Entry 8HT2 (X-ray diffraction, 2.65 A resolution); this record covers chains A and B.

== Chain A (and B) ==
Protein: Acetylornithine aminotransferase
From: Corynebacterium glutamicum ATCC 13032
Notes: EC 2.6.1.11; chain B of this document is another copy of the same molecule, construct and numbering; everything in this record applies to it too
UniProtKB: Q59282 (ARGD_CORGL); residue numbers follow UniProt; this construct covers 1-391
Sequence (399 residues; numbered 1 to 399; the number before each row is that of its first residue):
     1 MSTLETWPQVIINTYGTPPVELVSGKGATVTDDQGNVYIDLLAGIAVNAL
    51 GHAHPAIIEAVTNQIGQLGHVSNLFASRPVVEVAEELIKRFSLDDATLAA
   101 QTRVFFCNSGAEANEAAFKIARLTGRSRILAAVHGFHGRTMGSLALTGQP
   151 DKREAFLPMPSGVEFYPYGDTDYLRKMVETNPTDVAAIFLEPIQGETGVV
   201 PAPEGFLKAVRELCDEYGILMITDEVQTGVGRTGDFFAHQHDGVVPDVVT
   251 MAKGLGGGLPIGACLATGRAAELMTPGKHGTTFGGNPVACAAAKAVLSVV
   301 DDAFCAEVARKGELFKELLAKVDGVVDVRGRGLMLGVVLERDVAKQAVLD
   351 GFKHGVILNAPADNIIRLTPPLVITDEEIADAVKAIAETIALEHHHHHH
Not modelled in the structure: 1-18, 276-284, 393-399 (chain B: 1-19, 275-277, 392-399)
Sequence notes: expression tag (392-399)

== Interface between chain A and chain B ==
Residue-residue contacts (124):
  Pro19(A) with Leu74(B)
  Val20(A) with Phe75(B); Ala76(B), hydrogen bond (backbone-backbone)
  Glu21(A) with Ala76(B)
  Leu22(A) with Leu68(B); Val71(B), hydrophobic; Phe75(B), hydrophobic; Ala76(B), hydrogen bond (backbone-backbone)
  Val23(A) with Gln67(B); Leu68(B)
  Ser24(A) with Gln67(B); Leu68(B)
  Gly25(A) with Gln67(B), hydrogen bond (backbone-backbone); Leu68(B)
  Leu42(A) with Leu74(B), hydrophobic
  Gly44(A) with His70(B); Ser72(B)
  Val47(A) with His70(B); Thr282(B); Phe283(B), hydrophobic
  Asn48(A) with His70(B)
  His52(A) with Leu68(B); Gly69(B); His70(B), hydrogen bond (side chain-backbone)
  Ala53(A) with Ile65(B); Gly66(B)
  Ile57(A) with Ile65(B), hydrophobic
  Ile58(A) with Ile65(B); Gly66(B)
  Val61(A) with Val61(B), hydrophobic; Ile65(B), hydrophobic
  Thr62(A) with Thr62(B)
  Ile65(A) with Ile57(B), hydrophobic; Val61(B), hydrophobic
  Gly66(A) with Ala53(B); Ile58(B)
  Gln67(A) with Ser24(B); Gly25(B), hydrogen bond (backbone-backbone)
  Leu68(A) with Leu22(B); Val23(B); Ser24(B); Gly25(B); Val30(B), hydrophobic; His52(B)
  Gly69(A) with His52(B); Gly258(B)
  His70(A) with Gly44(B); Val47(B); Asn48(B), hydrogen bond (backbone-side chain); His52(B); Gly258(B)
  Ser72(A) with Gly44(B)
  Leu74(A) with Ile45(B), hydrophobic
  Phe75(A) with Val20(B); Leu22(B), hydrophobic; Phe352(B), hydrophobic; Ile357(B), hydrophobic
  Ala76(A) with Val20(B); Glu21(B); Leu22(B), hydrogen bond (backbone-backbone)
  Ser77(A) with Glu21(B); Leu22(B)
  Arg78(A) with Glu21(B), salt bridge
  Asn108(A) with Asn108(B); Ser109(B); Pro260(B); Phe283(B)
  Ser109(A) with Asn108(B); Glu112(B), hydrogen bond; Phe283(B)
  Glu112(A) with Ser109(B), hydrogen bond; Ala111(B); Thr140(B)
  Glu115(A) with Glu115(B); Thr140(B); Met141(B), hydrogen bond (side chain-backbone)
  Phe118(A) with Met141(B), hydrophobic
  Lys119(A) with Arg139(B), hydrogen bond (side chain-backbone); Leu144(B); Phe156(B)
  Arg122(A) with Phe156(B), hydrogen bond (side chain-backbone); Leu157(B), hydrogen bond (side chain-backbone); Pro158(B), hydrogen bond (side chain-backbone)
  Leu123(A) with Ala155(B), hydrophobic; Phe156(B), hydrophobic
  Arg139(A) with Lys119(B), hydrogen bond (backbone-side chain); Lys278(B), hydrogen bond (side chain-backbone); His279(B), hydrogen bond (side chain-backbone); Gly280(B)
  Thr140(A) with Glu112(B); Glu115(B)
  Met141(A) with Glu115(B), hydrogen bond (backbone-side chain); Phe118(B), hydrophobic; Lys119(B); Gly142(B)
  Gly142(A) with Met141(B)
  Leu144(A) with Lys119(B)
  Ala155(A) with Arg122(B); Leu123(B), hydrophobic
  Phe156(A) with Lys119(B); Arg122(B); Leu123(B), hydrophobic; Lys278(B)
  Pro158(A) with Arg122(B), hydrogen bond (backbone-side chain); Ser161(B)
  Pro160(A) with Pro160(B)
  Ser161(A) with Pro158(B)
  Lys253(A) with Thr282(B); Phe283(B)
  Gly258(A) with His70(B); Asn286(B), hydrogen bond (backbone-side chain)
  Leu259(A) with Ile65(B), hydrophobic; Val288(B), hydrophobic
  Pro260(A) with Asn108(B); Pro260(B), hydrophobic; Phe283(B), hydrophobic; Asn286(B)
  Ile261(A) with Phe283(B)
  Gly285(A) with Gly258(B), hydrogen bond (backbone-backbone); Leu259(B); Pro260(B)
  Val288(A) with Gly258(B); Leu259(B), hydrophobic
  Ile357(A) with Phe75(B), hydrophobic
Also at the interface, not in a pair above, chain A (62 interface residues in all): Val30, Ile45, Val71, Ala111, Leu157, Met159, Phe352
Also at the interface, not in a pair above, chain B (65 interface residues in all): Leu42, Ser77, Arg78, Met159, Asn359

== In short ==
Chain A and chain B form an interface of 62 and 65 residues respectively, with 21 hydrogen bonds and 1 salt
bridge. Polar contacts include Arg78(A)-Glu21(B), His52(A)-His70(B) and His70(A)-Asn48(B).
Chain A and chain B are both Acetylornithine aminotransferase (Corynebacterium glutamicum ATCC 13032); the
structure, Crystal structure of Acetylornithine aminotransferase from Corynebacterium glutamicum, was
determined by X-ray diffraction, deposited together with 8HT4.
